5CMN - chains A and E; structure by X-ray diffraction, 3.60 A resolution.

[Chain A]
Molecule: Leucine-rich repeat transmembrane protein FLRT3
From: Homo sapiens
UniProt: Q9NZU0 (FLRT3_HUMAN); numbering as in UniProt (aligned over 29-357)
Chain sequence (333 residues; numbered 25 to 357; the number before each row is that of its first residue):
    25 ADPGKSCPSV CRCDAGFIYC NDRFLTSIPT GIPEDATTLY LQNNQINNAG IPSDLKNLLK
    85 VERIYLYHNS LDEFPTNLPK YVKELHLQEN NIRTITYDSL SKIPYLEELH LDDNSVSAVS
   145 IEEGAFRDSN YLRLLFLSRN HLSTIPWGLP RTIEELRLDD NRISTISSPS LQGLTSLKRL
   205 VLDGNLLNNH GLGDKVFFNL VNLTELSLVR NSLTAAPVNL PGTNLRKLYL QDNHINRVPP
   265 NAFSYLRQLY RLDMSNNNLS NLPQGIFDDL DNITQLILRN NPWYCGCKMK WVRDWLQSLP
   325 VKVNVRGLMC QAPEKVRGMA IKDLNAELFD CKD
Not modelled in the structure: 25-29, 351-357
Disulfide bonds: Cys31-Cys37, Cys35-Cys44, Cys309-Cys334
Glycans and other covalent adducts: N-acetylglucosamine (NAG) linked to Asn226
Sequence notes: expression tag (25-28)
From the paper describing this entry:
  - post-translational modification sites: Asn226
  - mutagenesis - D38A/Y43A/N45A/R47A, Y43A/Y64A, R181N/D183T: abolished binding to Latrophilin-3 (chain E)
  - mutagenesis - D38A/Y43A/N45A/R47A, Y43A/Y64A: unchanged localization
  - mutagenesis - H165N: unchanged binding to Latrophilin-3 (chain E)

[Chain E]
Molecule: Latrophilin-3
From: Homo sapiens
UniProt: Q9HAR2 (LPHN3_HUMAN), isoform Q9HAR2-4; numbering as in UniProt (aligned over 132-392)
Chain sequence (261 residues; each row starts with the number of its first residue):
   132 VFLCPGLLKG VYQSEHLFES DHQSGAWCKD PLQASDKIYY MPWTPYRTDT LTEYSSKDDF
   192 IAGRPTTTYK LPHRVDGTGF VVYDGALFFN KERTRNIVKF DLRTRIKSGE AIIANANYHD
   252 TSPYRWGGKS DIDLAVDENG LWVIYATEQN NGKIVISQLN PYTLRIEGTW DTAYDKRSAS
   312 NAFMICGILY VVKSVYEDDD NEATGNKIDY IYNTDQSKDS LVDVPFPNSY QYIAAVDYNP
   372 RDNLLYVWNN YHVVKYSLDF G
Not modelled in the structure: 132-133, 326-336, 392
Disulfide bonds: Cys135-Cys317
Ion coordination: Ca2+: Asp264, Asn312, Ala313, Val367
From the paper describing this entry:
  - disease-associated variants - A247S: decreased binding to Leucine-rich repeat transmembrane protein FLRT3 (chain A) (proposed by the authors, not directly observed)
  - mutagenesis - Y249A/D251A/T252A/R308A, Y249A/D251A/T252A/E279A/R308A: abolished binding to Leucine-rich repeat transmembrane protein FLRT3 (chain A)
  - mutagenesis - Y249A/D251A/T252A/R308A, Y249A/D251A/T252A/E279A/R308A: unchanged localization
  - mutagenesis - Y249A: unchanged binding to Leucine-rich repeat transmembrane protein FLRT3 (chain A)

[Interface between chain A and chain E]
Residue-residue contacts - 29 pairs, chain A then chain E:
  Phe41(A) - Arg308(E)
  Tyr43(A) - Thr252(E)  hydrogen bond (side chain-backbone)
  Tyr43(A) - Arg308(E)  hydrogen bond
  Asn45(A) - Asn248(E)  hydrogen bond
  Asp46(A) - Arg226(E)  salt bridge
  Arg47(A) - Glu279(E)  salt bridge
  Tyr64(A) - Asp251(E)  hydrogen bond (side chain-backbone)
  Tyr64(A) - Thr252(E)
  Tyr64(A) - Arg308(E)  hydrogen bond
  Gln66(A) - Thr252(E)  hydrogen bond
  Asn67(A) - Tyr249(E)  hydrogen bond
  Tyr89(A) - His250(E)
  Tyr89(A) - Asp251(E)
  Tyr91(A) - Tyr249(E)  hydrogen bond (side chain-backbone)
  Tyr91(A) - His250(E)
  Tyr91(A) - Thr252(E)
  His110(A) - Tyr177(E)
  His110(A) - Arg224(E)
  His110(A) - His250(E)
  Gln112(A) - Arg224(E)
  Glu113(A) - Arg224(E)
  His134(A) - Tyr177(E)
  His134(A) - Arg224(E)
  Asp136(A) - Arg224(E)  salt bridge
  Glu179(A) - Arg178(E)  salt bridge
  Arg181(A) - Tyr177(E)  hydrogen bond (side chain-backbone)
  Arg181(A) - Arg178(E)
  Arg181(A) - Arg205(E)
  Arg203(A) - Arg178(E)
Interface residues without a listed pair, chain A (24 interface residues in all): Arg36, Arg87, Glu108, Glu132, Phe160, Asp183
Interface residues without a listed pair, chain E (14 interface residues in all): Pro176, Ser253
The authors on this interface:
  - interface residues, chain A: Tyr43(A), Tyr64(A)
  - interface residues, chain E: Tyr249(E), Asp251(E), Arg308(E)

[In short]
Chain A and chain E form an interface of 24 and 14 residues respectively, with 9 hydrogen bonds and 4 salt
bridges. Among the polar pairs are Asp46(A)-Arg226(E), Arg47(A)-Glu279(E) and Asp136(A)-Arg224(E). The paper
reports that D38A/Y43A/N45A/R47A, Y43A/Y64A and R181N/D183T of chain A abolish binding to Latrophilin-3 (chain
E); interface residues Tyr43(A), Tyr64(A) and Tyr249(E) among others; 8 substitutions were tested in all.
Chain A is Leucine-rich repeat transmembrane protein FLRT3 and chain E is Latrophilin-3, both from Homo
sapiens; the structure, FLRT3 LRR domain in complex with LPHN3 Olfactomedin domain, was determined by X-ray
diffraction, deposited together with 5CMP.
